PDB entry 8TH7 | X-ray diffraction, 2.88 A resolution | chains A and B of the 4 polymer chains in the assembly

== Chain A (and B) ==
Name: Ras GTPase-activating protein-binding protein 1
Source organism: Homo sapiens
Notes: EC 3.6.4.12, 3.6.4.13; chain B of this document is another copy of the same molecule, construct and numbering; everything in this record applies to it too
UniProtKB: Q13283 (G3BP1_HUMAN); residues 1-139 here = UniProt positions 1-139
Sequence (140 residues; numbered 0 to 139; the number before each row is that of its first residue; numbering starts at 0):
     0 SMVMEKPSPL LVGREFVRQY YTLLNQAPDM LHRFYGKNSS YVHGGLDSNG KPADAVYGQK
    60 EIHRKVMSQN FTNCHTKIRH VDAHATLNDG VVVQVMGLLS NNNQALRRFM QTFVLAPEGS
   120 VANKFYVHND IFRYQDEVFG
Disordered / not traced: 0-3, 47-48 (chain B: 139)
Sequence notes: expression tag (0)
Curated features (UniProtKB/Swiss-Prot):
  - cross-link (Glycyl lysine isopeptide (Lys-Gly)): Lys-36 (interchain with G-Cter in ubiquitin), Lys-50 (interchain with G-Cter in ubiquitin), Lys-59 (interchain with G-Cter in ubiquitin), Lys-64 (interchain with G-Cter in ubiquitin), Lys-76 (interchain with G-Cter in ubiquitin), Lys-123 (interchain with G-Cter in ubiquitin)
  - natural variant: Arg-78 (R78C: Found in a patient with a neurodevelopmental disorder; uncertain significance), Arg-132 (R132I: Found in a patient with a neurodevelopmental disorder; uncertain significance)
  - mutagenesis: Phe-15 (F15W: Decreased interaction with USP10), Phe-33 (F33W: Abolished interaction with CAPRIN1 and ability to undergo liquid-liquid phase separation. Abolished interaction with USP10), Lys-36 (K36R: In 10KR; abolished ubiquitination in response to heat shock, leading to decreased stress granule disassembly when associated with R-50, R-59, R-64, R-76, R-123, R-353, R-357, R-376 and R-393 ...), Lys-50 (K50R: In 10KR; abolished ubiquitination in response to heat shock, leading to decreased stress granule disassembly when associated with R-36, R-59, R-64, R-76, R-123, R-353, R-357, R-376 and R-393 ...), Lys-59 (K59R: In 10KR; abolished ubiquitination in response to heat shock, leading to decreased stress granule disassembly when associated with R-36, R-50, R-64, R-76, R-123, R-353, R-357, R-376 and R-393 ...), Lys-64 (K64R: In 10KR; abolished ubiquitination in response to heat shock, leading to decreased stress granule disassembly when associated with R-36, R-50, R-59, R-76, R-123, R-353, R-357, R-376 and R-393 ...), Lys-76 (K76R: In 10KR; abolished ubiquitination in response to heat shock, leading to decreased stress granule disassembly when associated with R-36, R-50, R-59, R-64, R-123, R-353, R-357, R-376 and R-393 ...), Lys-123 (K123R: In 10KR; abolished ubiquitination in response to heat shock, leading to decreased stress granule disassembly when associated with R-36, R-50, R-59, R-64, R-76, R-353, R-357, R-376 and R-393 ...), Phe-124 (F124W: Does not affect interaction with USP10)
What the authors report for this chain:
  - mutagenesis - F15A, F124A: decreased expression
  - mutagenesis - F33W: abolished binding to nsP3449-473
  - mutagenesis - F112A: abolished binding to FxFG-containing Nups
  - mutagenesis - F124W: unchanged binding to interactome

== How chain A and chain B interact ==
Residue-residue contacts (59):
  Ser-39(A) / His-83(B)
  Val-41(A) / His-83(B)
  Pro-51(A) / His-79(B)
  His-79(A) / Pro-51(B)
  His-79(A) / Arg-132(B)
  Asp-81(A) / Arg-132(B)  salt bridge
  His-83(A) / Tyr-56(B)
  His-83(A) / Ile-130(B)
  Ala-84(A) / Asn-128(B)
  Thr-85(A) / His-127(B)
  Thr-85(A) / Asn-128(B)  hydrogen bond
  Leu-86(A) / Leu-86(B)
  Leu-86(A) / Gly-89(B)
  Leu-86(A) / Ala-115(B)  hydrophobic
  Asn-87(A) / Asn-87(B)  hydrogen bond
  Val-91(A) / Thr-111(B)
  Val-91(A) / Asn-128(B)
  Gln-93(A) / Met-109(B)
  Gln-93(A) / Gln-110(B)
  Gln-93(A) / Thr-111(B)  hydrogen bond
  Gln-93(A) / Ile-130(B)
  Gln-93(A) / Arg-132(B)
  Met-95(A) / Met-109(B)  hydrophobic
  Met-95(A) / Arg-132(B)
  Met-95(A) / Tyr-133(B)
  Met-95(A) / Val-137(B)  hydrophobic
  Met-95(A) / Phe-138(B)  hydrophobic
  Gly-96(A) / Phe-138(B)
  Arg-107(A) / Phe-138(B)
  Phe-108(A) / Met-109(B)
  Met-109(A) / Met-95(B)  hydrophobic
  Met-109(A) / Phe-108(B)
  Met-109(A) / Met-109(B)  hydrophobic
  Met-109(A) / Gln-134(B)  hydrogen bond
  Gln-110(A) / Gln-93(B)
  Thr-111(A) / Val-91(B)
  Thr-111(A) / Gln-93(B)  hydrogen bond
  Thr-111(A) / Thr-111(B)  hydrogen bond
  Val-113(A) / Thr-85(B)
  Ala-115(A) / Leu-86(B)  hydrophobic
  His-127(A) / Thr-85(B)
  His-127(A) / Leu-86(B)
  Asn-128(A) / His-83(B)
  Asn-128(A) / Ala-84(B)  hydrogen bond (side chain-backbone)
  Asn-128(A) / Thr-85(B)  hydrogen bond
  Ile-130(A) / His-83(B)
  Ile-130(A) / Gln-93(B)
  Arg-132(A) / His-79(B)  hydrogen bond
  Arg-132(A) / Asp-81(B)  salt bridge
  Arg-132(A) / Gln-93(B)
  Arg-132(A) / Met-95(B)
  Gln-134(A) / Arg-107(B)
  Gln-134(A) / Met-109(B)
  Gln-134(A) / Gln-134(B)  hydrogen bond
  Val-137(A) / Arg-78(B)  hydrogen bond (backbone-side chain)
  Val-137(A) / His-79(B)
  Val-137(A) / Met-95(B)  hydrophobic
  Phe-138(A) / Arg-78(B)
  Phe-138(A) / Arg-107(B)
Other interface residues (no listed pair), chain A (36 interface residues in all): Ala-54, Arg-78, Gly-89, Leu-97, Tyr-125, Phe-131, Tyr-133, Gly-139
Other interface residues (no listed pair), chain B (34 interface residues in all): Ser-39, Val-41, Ala-54, Gly-96, Leu-97, Val-113

== Summary ==
36 residues of chain A and 34 residues of chain B are in contact, with 11 hydrogen bonds and 2 salt bridges.
Polar pairs include Asp-81(A)/Arg-132(B), Thr-85(A)/Asn-128(B) and Asn-87(A)/Asn-87(B). From the paper: F15A
and F124A of chain A reduce expression; F33W of chain A abolishes binding to nsP3449-473; 5 substitutions were
tested in all.
Chain A and chain B are both Ras GTPase-activating protein-binding protein 1 (Homo sapiens); the structure,
Crystal Structure of the G3BP1 NTF2-like domain bound to the Caprin1 peptide, was determined by X-ray
diffraction together with 8TH5, 8TH6 and 8TH1 from the same study.
